PDB entry 7JIG | X-ray diffraction, 2.32 A resolution | chain A

Chain A:
Protein: GTPase HRas
From: Homo sapiens
Reference sequence: P01112 (RASH_HUMAN); numbering as in UniProt (aligned over 1-166)
Amino-acid sequence (166 residues; row label = number of the first residue in the row):
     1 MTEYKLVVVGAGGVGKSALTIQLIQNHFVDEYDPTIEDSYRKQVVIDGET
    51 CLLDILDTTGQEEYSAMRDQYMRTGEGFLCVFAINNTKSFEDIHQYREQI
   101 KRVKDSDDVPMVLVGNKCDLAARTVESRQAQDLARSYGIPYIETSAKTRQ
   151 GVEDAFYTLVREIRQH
Sequence notes: engineered mutation T59 (Ala in P01112)
Ion coordination: Mg2+: S17, T35 (together with GMP-PNP)
Small-molecule neighbours: GMP-PNP (GNP; phosphoaminophosphonic acid-guanylate ester): A11, G12, G13, V14, G15, K16, S17, A18, F28, V29, D30, E31, D33, P34, T35, T58, T59, G60, N116, K117, D119, L120, S145, A146, K147
Swiss-Prot annotation at these positions:
  - region: H166 (Hypervariable region)
  - motif: Y32 to Y40 (Effector region)
  - binding site (GTP): G13 to A18, V29 to T35, N116 to D119, S145 to K147
  - modified residue: M1 (N-acetylmethionine), T2 (N-acetylthreonine), C118 (S-nitrosocysteine)
  - glycosylation: T35 (Microbial infection: O-linked (Glc) threonine)
  - natural variant: G12 (G12A: In CSTLO; G12C: In CSTLO; G12D: In CSTLO; G12E: In CSTLO; G12S: In CSTLO and CMEMS; G12V: In CSTLO, bladder carcinoma and CMEMS), G13 (G13C: In CSTLO; G13D: In CSTLO; G13R: In SFM), Q22 (Q22K: In CMEMS), E37 (E37EE: In CSTLO), T58 (T58I: In CSTLO), Q61 (Q61K: In NMTC2; Q61L: In melanoma), E63 (E63K: In CMEMS), S89 (S89C: Found in a patient with severe fetal hydrops and pleural effusion; uncertain significance), K117 (K117R: In CSTLO), A146 (A146T: In CSTLO; A146V: In CSTLO)
  - mutagenesis: S17 (S17N: Dominant negative. Prevents PLCE1 EGF-induced recruitment to plasma membrane. No effect on subcellular location of isoform 2), N26 (N26G: Loss of interaction with PLCE1; when associated with V-12), V29 (V29A: No effect on interaction with PLCE1; when associated with V-12), Y32 (Y32F: Loss of interaction and recruitment to plasma membrane of PLCE1; when associated with V-12), P34 (P34G: No effect on interaction with PLCE1; when associated with V-12), T35 (T35S: Loss of interaction with PLCE1; when associated with V-12), E37 (E37G: No effect on interaction with PLCE1; when associated with V-12), D38 (D38N: No effect on interaction with PLCE1; when associated with V-12), S39 (S39C: No effect on interaction with PLCE1; when associated with V-12), Q61 (Q61I: Moderately increased transformation of cultured cell lines; Q61R: Promotes interaction with SHOC2 and PP1C; Q61V: Strongly increased transformation of cultured cell lines), A83 (A83T: GTP-binding activity reduced by factor of 30), C118 (C118S: Abolishes S-nitrosylation. No stimulation of guanine nucleotide exchange), 3 further mutagenesis entries in UniProt
What the authors report for this chain:
  - contacts within the chain: T35-T59 (hydrogen bond)
  - post-translational modification sites: T59 (citing earlier work)
  - catalytic residues: T59 (proposed by the authors, not directly observed)

Overview:
Ligands of chain A: GMP-PNP. The Mg2+ site is built by S17 and T35. UniProt lists 20 GTP-binding residues and
16 mutagenesis sites. From the paper: the catalytic residue T59; a modification site at T59.
Chain A is GTPase HRas (Homo sapiens); the structure, HRAS A59T GppNHp crystal 2, was determined by X-ray
diffraction (same publication as 7JIF, 7JIH, 7JII and 7KMR).
